6OPA - chains F and I of the 8 polymer chains in the assembly; structure by X-ray diffraction, 4.08 A resolution (low resolution: residue-level contacts below are approximate; hydrogen-bond / salt-bridge calls are withheld).

== Chain F ==
Molecule: Fab 35022 heavy chain
From: Homo sapiens
Notes: antibody fragment or engineered binder
Chain sequence (240 residues; row label = number of the first residue in the row; a row labelled like 72A-72H holds insertion residues (72A, then the next letters in order)):
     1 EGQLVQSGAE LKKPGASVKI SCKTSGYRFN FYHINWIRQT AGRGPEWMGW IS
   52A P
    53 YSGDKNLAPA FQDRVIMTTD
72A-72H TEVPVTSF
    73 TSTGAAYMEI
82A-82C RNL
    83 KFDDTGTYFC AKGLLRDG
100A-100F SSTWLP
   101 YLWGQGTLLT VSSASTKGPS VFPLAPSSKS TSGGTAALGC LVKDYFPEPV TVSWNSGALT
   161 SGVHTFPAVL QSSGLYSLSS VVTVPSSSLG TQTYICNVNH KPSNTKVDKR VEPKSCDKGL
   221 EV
Not modelled in the structure: 1, 114-222
Disulfide bonds: Cys-22/Cys-92

== Chain I ==
Molecule: Fab 35022 light chain
From: Homo sapiens
Notes: antibody fragment or engineered binder
Chain sequence (216 residues; row label = number of the first residue in the row; note: 1 number in that range is skipped by the numbering (no residue carries it; nothing is unmodelled there); a row labelled like 27A-27C holds insertion residues (27A, then the next letters in order)):
     1 QSVLTQSAS
    11 VSGSLGQSVT ISCTGPN
27A-27C SVC
    28 CSHKSISWYQ WPPGRAPTLI IYEDNERAPG ISPRFSGYKS YWSAYLTISD LRPEDETTYY
    88 CCSYTHNS
   95A G
    96 CVFGTGTKVS V
  106A L
   107 GQSKANPSVT LFPPSSEELQ ANKATLVCLI SDFYPGAVTV AWKADSSPVK AGVETTTPSK
   167 QSNNKYAASS YLSLTPEQWK SHRSYSCQVT HEGSTVEKTV APTECS
Not modelled in the structure: 1, 108-212
Disulfide bonds: Cys-23/Cys-88, Cys-27C/Cys-28, Cys-89/Cys-96

== Interface between chain F and chain I ==
Residue-residue contacts (27; chain F residue first):
  Gln-39(F) / Trp-38(I)
  Pro-45(F) / Trp-38(I)
  Pro-45(F) / Tyr-87(I)
  Pro-45(F) / Phe-98(I)
  Trp-47(F) / Gly-95A(I)
  Trp-47(F) / Cys-96(I)
  Asn-58(F) / Asn-94(I)
  Phe-91(F) / Ala-43(I)
  Leu-96(F) / Leu-46(I)
  Leu-96(F) / Tyr-49(I)
  Ser-100A(F) / Glu-50(I)
  Ser-100A(F) / Thr-92(I)
  Ser-100B(F) / Glu-50(I)
  Ser-100B(F) / Tyr-91(I)
  Trp-100D(F) / Tyr-91(I)
  Trp-100D(F) / His-93(I)
  Trp-100D(F) / Ser-95(I)
  Trp-100D(F) / Gly-95A(I)
  Trp-100D(F) / Cys-96(I)
  Leu-100E(F) / Tyr-36(I)
  Leu-100E(F) / Tyr-49(I)
  Leu-100E(F) / Tyr-91(I)
  Pro-100F(F) / Tyr-36(I)
  Tyr-101(F) / Leu-46(I)
  Tyr-101(F) / Pro-56(I)
  Trp-103(F) / Pro-44(I)
  Gly-104(F) / Ala-43(I)
Other interface residues (no listed pair), chain F (16 interface residues in all): Ile-37, Glu-46
Other interface residues (no listed pair), chain I (20 interface residues in all): Ser-34, Arg-42, Ala-55

== Summary ==
16 residues of chain F face 20 of chain I across their interface.
Chain F is Fab 35022 heavy chain and chain I is Fab 35022 light chain, both from Homo sapiens; the structure,
Crystal structure of bovine Fab NC-Cow1 in complex with HIV-1 BG505 SOSIP.664, and human Fabs 35022 ..., was
determined by X-ray diffraction together with 6PW6 and 6OO0 from the same study.
